Entry 7EVM (electron microscopy, 2.50 A resolution); this record covers chains B and N of the 5 polymer chains in the assembly.

[Chain B]
Protein: Guanine nucleotide-binding protein G(I)/G(S)/G(T) subunit beta-1
Organism: Rattus norvegicus
UniProt: P54311 (GBB1_RAT); residues 2-340 here = UniProt positions 2-340
Sequence (345 residues; numbered -4 to 340; the number before each row is that of its first residue; numbers below 1 keep their minus sign (Met-4 is residue -4)):
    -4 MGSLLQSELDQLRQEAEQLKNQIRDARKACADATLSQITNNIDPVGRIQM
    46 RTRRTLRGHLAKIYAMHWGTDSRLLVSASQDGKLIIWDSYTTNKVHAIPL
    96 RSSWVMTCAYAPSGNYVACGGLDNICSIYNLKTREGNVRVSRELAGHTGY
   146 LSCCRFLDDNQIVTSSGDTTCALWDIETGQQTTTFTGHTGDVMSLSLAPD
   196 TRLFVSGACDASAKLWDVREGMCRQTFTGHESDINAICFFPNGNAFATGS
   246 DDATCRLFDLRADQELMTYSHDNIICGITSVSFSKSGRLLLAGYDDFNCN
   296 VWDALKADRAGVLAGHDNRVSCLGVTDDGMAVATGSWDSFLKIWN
Disordered / not traced: -4 to 2
Construct notes: initiating methionine (-4); expression tag (-3 to 1)
UniProt features mapped onto this chain:
  - modified residue: Ser2 (N-acetylserine), His266 (Phosphohistidine)

[Chain N]
Protein: Nanobody-35
Organism: synthetic construct
Notes: antibody fragment or engineered binder
Sequence (140 residues; each row starts with the number of its first residue; numbers below 1 keep their minus sign (Met-1 is residue -1)):
    -1 MAQVQLQESGGGLVQPGGSLRLSCAASGFTFSNYKMNWVRQAPGKGLEWV
    49 SDISQSGASISYTGSVKGRFTISRDNAKNTLYLQMNSLKPEDTAVYYCAR
    99 CPAPFTRDCFDVTSTTYAYRGQGTQVTVSSHHHHHHEPEA
Disordered / not traced: -1 to 0, 127-138
Cystine bridges: Cys22-Cys96, Cys99-Cys107

[How chain B and chain N interact]
Contacting residue pairs (22; chain B residue first):
  Arg8(B) with Gln120(N), hydrogen bond
  Lys15(B) with Gln1(N)
  Thr184(B) with Thr114(N)
  Cys204(B) with Ala116(N); Tyr117(N), hydrogen bond (backbone-side chain)
  Asp205(B) with Ala116(N); Tyr117(N)
  Ala206(B) with Tyr117(N), hydrogen bond (backbone-side chain)
  Gly224(B) with Gln1(N)
  Glu226(B) with Gly26(N); Phe27(N); Arg98(N), hydrogen bond (backbone-side chain); Tyr117(N)
  Ser227(B) with Pro100(N), hydrogen bond (side chain-backbone); Ala101(N); Tyr117(N)
  Asp228(B) with Pro100(N); Tyr117(N), hydrogen bond
  Asp246(B) with Ala101(N); Pro102(N)
  Asp247(B) with Phe27(N)
  Ile270(B) with Phe103(N), hydrophobic
Other interface residues (no listed pair), chain B (14 interface residues in all): Thr223

[Overview]
14 residues of chain B face 12 of chain N across their interface; the contacts include 6 hydrogen bonds. Polar
contacts include Arg8(B)-Gln120(N), Cys204(B)-Tyr117(N) and Ala206(B)-Tyr117(N).
Chain B is Guanine nucleotide-binding protein G(I)/G(S)/G(T) subunit beta-1 (Rattus norvegicus) and chain N is
Nanobody-35 (synthetic construct); the structure, Cryo-EM structure of the compound 2-bound human GLP-1
receptor-Gs complex, was determined by electron microscopy together with 7DUR, 7DUQ and 7E14 from the same
study.
